PDB entry 8OE4 | electron microscopy, 3.60 A resolution | chains A and D of the 4 polymer chains in the assembly

# Chain A
Name: Interleukin-12 subunit beta
Source organism: Homo sapiens
UniProt: P29460 (IL12B_HUMAN); numbering as in UniProt (aligned over 23-328)
Amino-acid sequence (306 residues; each row starts with the number of its first residue):
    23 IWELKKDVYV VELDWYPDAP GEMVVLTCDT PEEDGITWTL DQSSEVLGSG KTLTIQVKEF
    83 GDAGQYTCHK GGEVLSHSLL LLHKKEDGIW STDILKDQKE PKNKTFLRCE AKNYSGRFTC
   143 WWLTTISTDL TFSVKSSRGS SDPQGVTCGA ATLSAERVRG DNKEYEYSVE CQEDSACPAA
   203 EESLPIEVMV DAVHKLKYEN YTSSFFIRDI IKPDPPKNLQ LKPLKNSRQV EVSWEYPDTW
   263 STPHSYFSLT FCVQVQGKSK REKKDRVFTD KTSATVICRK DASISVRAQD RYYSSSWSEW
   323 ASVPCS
Disordered / not traced: 281-284
Construct notes: conflict Asp303 (Asn in P29460)
Curated features (UniProtKB/Swiss-Prot):
  - glycosylation: Asn135 (N-linked (GlcNAc...) asparagine), Asn222 (N-linked (GlcNAc...) asparagine), Trp319 (C-linked (Man) tryptophan)
Disulfides: Cys50-Cys90, Cys131-Cys142, Cys170-Cys193, Cys300-Cys327
Covalently attached groups: glycan linked to Asn222

# Chain D
Name: Interleukin-12 receptor subunit beta-1, Death-associated protein kinase 1
Source organism: Homo sapiens
Notes: EC 2.7.11.1
UniProt: chimeric construct of P42701, P53355: residues 24-540 from P42701 (I12R1_HUMAN) positions 24-540 (same numbers); residues 552-570 from P53355 positions 301-319 (UniProt number = residue number - 251)
Amino-acid sequence (547 residues; numbered 24 to 570; the number before each row is that of its first residue):
    24 CRTSECCFQD PPYPDADSGS ASGPRDLRCY RISSDRYECS WQYEGPTAGV SHFLRCCLSS
    84 GRCCYFAAGS ATRLQFSDQA GVSVLYTVTL WVESWARNQT EKSPEVTLQL YNSVKYEPPL
   144 GDIKVSKLAG QLRMEWETPD NQVGAEVQFR HRTPSSPWKL GDCGPQDDDT ESCLCPLEMN
   204 VAQEFQLRRR QLGSQGSSWS KWSSPVCVPP ENPPQPQVRF SVEQLGQDGR RRLTLKEQPT
   264 QLELPEGCQG LAPGTEVTYR LQLHMLSCPC KAKATRTLHL GKMPYLSGAA YNVAVISSNQ
   324 FGPGLNQTWH IPADTHTEPV ALNISVGTNG TTMYWPARAQ SMTYCIEWQP VGQDGGLATC
   384 SLTAPQDPDP AGMATYSWSR ESGAMGQEKC YYITIFASAH PEKLTLWSTV LSTYHFGGNA
   444 SAAGTPHHVS VKNHSLDSVS VDWAPSLLST CPGVLKEYVV RCRDEDSKQV SEHPVQPTET
   504 QVTLSGLRAG VAYTVQVRAD TAWLRGVWSQ PQRFSIEGTG GSGGSGGAAR KKWKQSVRLI
   564 SLCQRLS
Disordered / not traced: 216-220, 404-406, 542-570
Construct notes: linker (541-551)
Curated features (UniProtKB/Swiss-Prot):
  - motif: Trp222 to Ser226 (WSXWS motif)
  - glycosylation (N-linked (GlcNAc...) asparagine): Asn121, Asn329, Asn346, Asn352, Asn442, Asn456
  - modified residue (Phosphoserine): Ser559, Ser570
Disulfides: Cys24-Cys30, Cys29-Cys87, Cys52-Cys62, Cys80-Cys86, Cys186-Cys196, Cys230-Cys271, Cys291-Cys368, Cys293-Cys383, Cys413-Cys474

# Chain A / chain D interface
Contacting residue pairs (24):
  Trp37(A) with Val107(D), hydrophobic; Leu108(D), hydrophobic; Tyr134(D)
  Tyr38(A) with Leu108(D)
  Pro39(A) with Leu108(D); Asn135(D)
  Asp40(A) with Leu108(D), hydrogen bond (backbone-backbone); Tyr109(D)
  Ala41(A) with Tyr109(D), hydrogen bond (backbone-side chain)
  Lys80(A) with Tyr109(D)
  Glu81(A) with Ser106(D), hydrogen bond; Val107(D), hydrogen bond (side chain-backbone); Leu108(D), hydrogen bond (side chain-backbone)
  Lys106(A) with Asp101(D), salt bridge
  Glu108(A) with Tyr134(D)
  Asp115(A) with Ser57(D), hydrogen bond
  Asn125(A) with Asp192(D), hydrogen bond
  Asp151(A) with Arg25(D), salt bridge
  His216(A) with Gln102(D)
  Lys217(A) with Glu28(D), salt bridge; Gln102(D)
  Leu218(A) with Gln102(D), hydrogen bond (backbone-side chain)
  Lys219(A) with Asp58(D), salt bridge; Gln102(D)
Also at the interface, not in a pair above, chain A (18 interface residues in all): Phe82, Lys121
Also at the interface, not in a pair above, chain D (16 interface residues in all): Val105, Gln132, Asp163

# Summary
Chain A and chain D form an interface of 18 and 16 residues respectively, with 8 hydrogen bonds and 4 salt
bridges. Polar contacts include Lys106(A)-Asp101(D), Asp151(A)-Arg25(D) and Lys217(A)-Glu28(D).
Here chain A is Interleukin-12 subunit beta and chain D is Interleukin-12 receptor subunit beta-1,
Death-associated protein kinase 1, both from Homo sapiens. Entry 8OE4 (Cryo-EM structure of a pre-dimerized
human IL-23 complete extracellular signaling complex) was determined by electron microscopy (same publication
as 8CR5, 8CR6, 8CR8, 8ODZ, 8OE0 and 8PB1).
